Entry 7PIS (electron microscopy, 15.00 A resolution (very low resolution: no residue pairs are listed; an interface is given only as per-side residue counts)); this record covers chains C and 5 of the 56 polymer chains in the assembly.

# Chain C
Name: 30S ribosomal protein S4
Source organism: Mycoplasma pneumoniae M129
UniProtKB: P46775 (RS4_MYCPN); numbering as in UniProt (aligned over 1-205)
Sequence (205 residues; row label = number of the first residue in the row):
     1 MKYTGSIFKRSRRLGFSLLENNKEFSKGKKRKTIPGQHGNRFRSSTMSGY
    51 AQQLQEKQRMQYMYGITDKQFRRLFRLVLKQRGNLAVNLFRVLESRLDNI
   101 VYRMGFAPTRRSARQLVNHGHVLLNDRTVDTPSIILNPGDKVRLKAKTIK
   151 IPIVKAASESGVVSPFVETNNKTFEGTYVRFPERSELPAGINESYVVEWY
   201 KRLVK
Disordered / not traced: 204-205

# Chain 5
Molecule: 16S ribosomal RNA
Source organism: Mycoplasma pneumoniae M129
Sequence (1520 nucleotides; row label = number of the first residue in the row):
     1 UUUUUCUGAGAGUUUGAUCCUGGCUCAGGAUUAACGCUGGCGGCAUGCCU
    51 AAUACAUGCAAGUCGAUCGAAAGUAGUAAUACUUUAGAGGCGAACGGGUG
   101 AGUAACACGUAUCCAAUCUACCUUAUAAUGGGGGAUAACUAGUUGAAAGA
   151 CUAGCUAAUACCGCAUAAGAACUUUGGUUCGCAUGAAUCAAAGUUGAAAG
   201 GACCUGCAAGGGUUCGUUAUUUGAUGAGGGUGCGCCAUAUCAGCUAGUUG
   251 GUGGGGUAACGGCCUACCAAGGCAAUGACGUGUAGCUAUGCUGAGAAGUA
   301 GAAUAGCCACAAUGGGACUGAGACACGGCCCAUACUCCUACGGGAGGCAG
   351 CAGUAGGGAAUUUUUCACAAUGAGCGAAAGCUUGAUGGAGCAAUGCCGCG
   401 UGAACGAUGAAGGUCUUUAAGAUUGUAAAGUUCUUUUAUUUGGGAAGAAU
   451 GACUUUAGCAGGUAAUGGCUAGAGUUUGACUGUACCAUUUUGAAUAAGUG
   501 ACGACUAACUAUGUGCCAGCAGUCGCGGUAAUACAUAGGUCGCAAGCGUU
   551 AUCCGGAUUUAUUGGGCGUAAAGCAAGCGCAGGCGGAUUGAAAAGUCUGG
   601 UGUUAAAGGCAGCUGCUUAACAGUUGUAUGCAUUGGAAACUAUUAAUCUA
   651 GAGUGUGGUAGGGAGUUUUGGAAUUUCAUGUGGAGCGGUGAAAUGCGUAG
   701 AUAUAUGAAGGAACACCAGUGGCGAAGGCGAAAACUUAGGCCAUUACUGA
   751 CGCUUAGGCUUGAAAGUGUGGGGAGCAAAUAGGAUUAGAUACCCUAGUAG
   801 UCCACACCGUAAACGAUAGAUACUAGCUGUCGGGGCGAUCCCCUCGGUAG
   851 UGAAGUUAACACAUUAAGUAUCUCGCCUGGGUAGUACAUUCGCAAGAAUG
   901 AAACUCAAACGGAAUUGACGGGGACCCGCACAAGUGGUGGAGCAUGUUGC
   951 UUAAUUCGACGGUACACGAAAAACCUUACCUAGACUUGACAUCCUUGGCA
  1001 AAGUUAUGGAAACAUAAUGGAGGUUAACCGAGUGACAGGUGGUGCAUGGU
  1051 UGUCGUCAGCUCGUGUCGUGAGAUGUUGGGUUAAGUCCCGCAACGAGCGC
  1101 AACCCUUAUCGUUAGUUACAUUGUCUAGCGAGACUGCUAAUGCAAAUUGG
  1151 AGGAAGGAAGGGAUGACGUCAAAUCAUCAUGCCCCUUAUGUCUAGGGCUG
  1201 CAAACGUGCUACAAUGGCCAAUACAAACAGUCGCCAGCUUGUAAAAGUGA
  1251 GCAAAUCUGUAAAGUUGGUCUCAGUUCGGAUUGAGGGCUGCAAUUCGUCC
  1301 UCAUGAAGUCGGAAUCACUAGUAAUCGCGAAUCAGCUAUGUCGCGGUGAA
  1351 UACGUUCUCGGGUCUUGUACACACCGCCCGUCAAACUAUGAAAGCUGGUA
  1401 AUAUUUAAAAACGUGUUGCUAACCAUUAGGAAGCGCAUGUCAAGGAUAGC
  1451 ACCGGUGAUUGGAGUUAAGUCGUAACAAGGUACCCCUACGAGAACGUGGG
  1501 GGUGGAUCACCUCCUUUCUA
Disordered / not traced: 1-4, 181-184, 1020-1027, 1510-1520

# Interface between chain C and chain 5
At this resolution (15 A) residue pairs are not listed: 79 residues of chain C and 70 of chain 5 lie at the interface.

# In short
Chain C and chain 5 form an interface of 79 and 70 residues respectively.
Chain C is 30S ribosomal protein S4 and chain 5 is 16S ribosomal RNA, both from Mycoplasma pneumoniae M129;
the structure, 70S ribosome with EF-G, A*- and P/E-site tRNAs in pseudouridimycin-treated Mycoplasma
pneumoniae cells, was determined by electron microscopy together with 7OOC, 7OOD, 7P6Z, 7PAH, 7PAI, 7PAJ and
23 further entries from the same study.
